PDB entry 3BM3 | X-ray diffraction, 1.70 A resolution | chains D and A of the 4 polymer chains in the assembly

== Chain D ==
Molecule: 11-nt DNA strand
Sequence (11 nucleotides; numbered -6 to 4; the number before each row is that of its first residue; numbers below 1 keep their minus sign (DG-6 is residue -6)):
    -6 GGTACCTGGA T

== Chain A ==
Name: PspGI restriction endonuclease
From: Pyrococcus sp. GI-H
UniProtKB: O93646 (O93646_9EURY); residues 1-272 here = UniProt positions 1-272
Chain sequence (272 residues; numbered 1 to 272; the number before each row is that of its first residue):
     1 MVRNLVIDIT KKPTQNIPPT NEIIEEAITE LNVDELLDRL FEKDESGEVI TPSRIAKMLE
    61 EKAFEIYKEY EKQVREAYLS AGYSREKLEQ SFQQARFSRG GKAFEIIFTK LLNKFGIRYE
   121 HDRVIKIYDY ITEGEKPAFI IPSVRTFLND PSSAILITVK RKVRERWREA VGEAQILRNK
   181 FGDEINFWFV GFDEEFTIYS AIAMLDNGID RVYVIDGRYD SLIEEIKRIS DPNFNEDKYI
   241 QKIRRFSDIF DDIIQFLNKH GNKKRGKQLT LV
Unresolved in the structure: 1, 261-272
Differences from the reference sequence: engineered mutation Ala138 (Asp in O93646), Thr146 (Ala in O93646)
Modified / non-standard residues: Mse1 (selenomethionine); Mse58 (selenomethionine; parent Met); Mse204 (selenomethionine; parent Met)

== Chain D / chain A interface ==
Residue-residue contacts (25):
  DT-4(D) with Thr197(A), phosphate contact
  DA-3(D) with Arg164(A), base contact; Glu165(A), phosphate contact; Arg168(A), salt bridge to the phosphate
  DC-2(D) with Arg164(A), base contact; Glu165(A), hydrogen bond to the base
  DC-1(D) with Glu165(A), hydrogen bond to the base; Arg166(A), base contact
  DG1(D) with Gln90(A), hydrogen bond to the phosphate; Gln94(A), hydrogen bond to the base; Phe97(A), base contact
  DG2(D) with Gln90(A), sugar contact; Ser91(A), phosphate contact; Gln94(A), hydrogen bond to the sugar; Ser98(A), base contact
  DA3(D) with Lys12(A), phosphate contact; Thr14(A), hydrogen bond to the phosphate; Ser91(A), hydrogen bond to the phosphate; Gln94(A), sugar contact; Ala95(A), phosphate contact; Ser98(A), base contact
  DT4(D) with Thr14(A), hydrogen bond to the phosphate; Ala95(A), phosphate contact; Ser98(A), hydrogen bond to the sugar; Arg99(A), salt bridge to the phosphate
Interface residues without a listed pair, chain A (17 interface residues in all): Gln15, Lys87, Lys102

== In short ==
8 residues of chain D face 17 of chain A across their interface; the contacts include 9 hydrogen bonds and 2
salt bridges. Among the polar pairs are DC-2(D)-Glu165(A), DC-1(D)-Glu165(A) and DG1(D)-Gln94(A).
Here chain D is an 11-nt DNA strand and chain A is PspGI restriction endonuclease (Pyrococcus sp. GI-H). Entry
3BM3 (Restriction endonuclease PspGI-substrate DNA complex) was determined by X-ray diffraction.
